9GEN - chains H and J of the 11 polymer chains in the assembly; structure by electron microscopy, 3.76 A resolution.

# Chain H
Protein: Histone H2B 1.1
Source organism: Xenopus laevis
Reference sequence: P02281 (H2B11_XENLA); residues 26-121 here correspond to UniProt positions 30-125 (UniProt number = residue number + 4)
Sequence (96 residues; row label = number of the first residue in the row):
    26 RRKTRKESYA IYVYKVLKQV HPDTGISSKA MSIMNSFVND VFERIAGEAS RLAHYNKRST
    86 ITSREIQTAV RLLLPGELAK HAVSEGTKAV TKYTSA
Disordered / not traced: 26-27
Differences from the reference sequence: conflict Thr29 (Ser33 in P02281)
Swiss-Prot annotation at these positions:
  - glycosylation: Ser109 (O-linked (GlcNAc) serine)
  - cross-link: Lys117 (Glycyl lysine isopeptide (Lys-Gly) (interchain with G-Cter in ubiquitin))

# Chain J
Molecule: Widom-601 DNA
Sequence (147 nucleotides; row label = number of the first residue in the row; numbers below 1 keep their minus sign (DA-73 is residue -73)):
   -73 ATCGAGAATC CCGGTGCCGA GGCCGCTCAA TTGGTCGTAG ACAGCTCTAG CACCGCTTAA
   -13 ACGCACGTAC GCGCTGTCCC CCGCGTTTTA ACCGCCAAGG GGATTACTCC CTAGTCTCCA
    47 GGCACGTGTC AGATATATAC ATCCGAT
Disordered / not traced: -73, 73

# Interface between chain H and chain J
Residue-residue contacts (13):
  Thr29(H) - DT30(J)  phosphate contact
  Arg30(H) - DT-47(J)  base contact
  Glu32(H) - DA-45(J)  sugar contact
  Tyr39(H) - DG-53(J)  hydrogen bond to the phosphate
  Tyr39(H) - DG-52(J)  phosphate contact
  Gly50(H) - DG-53(J)  phosphate contact
  Ile51(H) - DA-54(J)  sugar contact
  Ile51(H) - DG-53(J)  hydrogen bond to the phosphate
  Ser52(H) - DA-54(J)  phosphate contact
  Ser53(H) - DA-54(J)  hydrogen bond to the phosphate
  Arg83(H) - DG-34(J)  phosphate contact
  Ser84(H) - DG-34(J)  hydrogen bond to the phosphate
  Thr85(H) - DG-34(J)  hydrogen bond to the phosphate
Interface residues without a listed pair, chain H (12 interface residues in all): Lys82
Interface residues without a listed pair, chain J (10 interface residues in all): DC-48, DC-46, DA-35

# Overview
12 residues of chain H and 10 residues of chain J are in contact; the contacts include 5 hydrogen bonds. Polar
pairs include Tyr39(H)-DG-53(J), Ile51(H)-DG-53(J) and Ser53(H)-DA-54(J).
Here chain H is Histone H2B 1.1 (Xenopus laevis) and chain J is Widom-601 DNA. Entry 9GEN (Recombinant
Myeloperoxidase bound to nucleosome core particle) was determined by electron microscopy together with 9GEO,
9GEP, 9GEQ, 9GER, 9IHD, 9IHE and 9IHF from the same study.
